Entry 2OIZ (X-ray diffraction, 1.05 A resolution); this record covers chains H and B of the 4 polymer chains in the assembly.

== Chain H ==
Name: Aromatic amine dehydrogenase, small subunit
Organism: Alcaligenes faecalis
Notes: EC 1.4.99.4; fragment: (Residues: 48-182)
Reference sequence: Q0VKG6 (Q0VKG6_ALCFA); residues 48-182 here = UniProt positions 48-182
Amino-acid sequence (135 residues; row label = number of the first residue in the row):
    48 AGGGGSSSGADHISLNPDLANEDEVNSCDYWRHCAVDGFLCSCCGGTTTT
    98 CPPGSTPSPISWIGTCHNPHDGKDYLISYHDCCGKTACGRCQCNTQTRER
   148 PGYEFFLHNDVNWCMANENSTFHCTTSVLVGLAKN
Unresolved in the structure: 48-58, 181-182
Differences from the reference sequence: modified residue (109)
Modified residues: Trp-109 (2-amino-3-(6,7-dioxo-6,7-dihydro-1H-indol-3-yl)-propionic acid; TRQ)
Disulfide bonds: Cys-75/Cys-140, Cys-81/Cys-113, Cys-88/Cys-171, Cys-90/Cys-138, Cys-91/Cys-135, Cys-98/Cys-129, Cys-130/Cys-161
Glycans and other covalent adducts: covalent link Trp-109/Trp-160; 2-(1H-indol-3-yl)acetamide (TSR) linked to Trp-109
Small-molecule neighbours: 2-(1H-indol-3-yl)acetamide (TSR): Asp-84, Asp-128, Asn-156, Asp-157, Val-158, Asn-159, Trp-160, Phe-169, Thr-172

== Chain B ==
Name: Aromatic amine dehydrogenase, large subunit
Organism: Alcaligenes faecalis
Notes: EC 1.4.99.4; fragment: (Residues: 73-433)
Reference sequence: Q0VKG7 (Q0VKG7_ALCFA); residues 73-432 here correspond to UniProt positions 5-364 (UniProt number = residue number - 68)
Amino-acid sequence (361 residues; each row starts with the number of its first residue):
    73 REVLTGGHSVSAPQENRIYVMDSVFMHLTESRVHVYDYTNGKFLGMVPTA
   123 FNGHVQVSNDGKKIYTMTTYHERITRGKRSDVVEVWDADKLTFEKEISLP
   173 PKRVQGLNYDGLFRQTTDGKFIVLQNASPATSIGIVDVAKGDYVEDVTAA
   223 AGCWSVIPQPNRPRSFMTICGDGGLLTINLGEDGKVASQSRSKQMFSVKD
   273 DPIFIAPALDKDKAHFVSYYGNVYSADFSGDEVKVDGPWSLLNDEDKAKN
   323 WVPGGYNLVGLHRASGRMYVFMHPDGKEGTHKFPAAEIWVMDTKTKQRVA
   373 RIPGRDALSMTIDQQRNLMLTLDGGNVNVYDISQPEPKLLRTIEGAAEAS
   423 LQVQFHPVGGT
Differences from the reference sequence: conflict Thr-433 (Val365 in Q0VKG7)
Disulfide bonds: Cys-225/Cys-242
Small-molecule neighbours: 2-(1H-indol-3-yl)acetamide (TSR): Phe-97, Leu-100, Phe-123, Asn-124, Gln-177, Gly-178, Leu-179

== Chain H / chain B interface ==
Pairs across the interface (50; chain H residue first):
  Leu-62(H) / Arg-73(B)  hydrogen bond (backbone-side chain)
  Leu-62(H) / Glu-74(B)
  Asn-63(H) / Arg-73(B)  hydrogen bond
  Arg-79(H) / Arg-73(B)
  Arg-79(H) / Glu-74(B)  salt bridge
  Cys-90(H) / Phe-115(B)
  Cys-91(H) / Phe-115(B)
  Gly-92(H) / Phe-115(B)
  Gly-92(H) / Leu-116(B)
  Thr-96(H) / Glu-74(B)
  Thr-96(H) / Val-75(B)
  Thr-96(H) / Leu-76(B)
  Thr-96(H) / Thr-77(B)  hydrogen bond (backbone-backbone)
  Thr-97(H) / Leu-76(B)
  Thr-97(H) / Thr-77(B)
  Thr-97(H) / His-80(B)
  Cys-98(H) / Leu-76(B)
  Cys-98(H) / Thr-77(B)  hydrogen bond (backbone-backbone)
  Pro-100(H) / His-80(B)
  Pro-100(H) / Ser-81(B)
  Pro-100(H) / Val-82(B)
  Pro-100(H) / Leu-116(B)
  Pro-100(H) / Lys-162(B)
  Gly-101(H) / Lys-162(B)  hydrogen bond (backbone-backbone)
  Gly-101(H) / Leu-163(B)
  Gly-101(H) / Thr-164(B)
  Pro-104(H) / Leu-76(B)
  Pro-104(H) / Thr-77(B)
  Pro-104(H) / Gly-78(B)
  His-127(H) / Leu-76(B)
  Asp-128(H) / Leu-76(B)
  Cys-129(H) / Leu-76(B)  hydrophobic
  Lys-132(H) / Met-118(B)  hydrogen bond (side chain-backbone)
  Lys-132(H) / Leu-163(B)  hydrogen bond (side chain-backbone)
  Thr-133(H) / Glu-102(B)
  Thr-133(H) / Arg-104(B)
  Thr-133(H) / Met-118(B)
  Thr-133(H) / Pro-120(B)
  Ala-134(H) / Arg-104(B)  hydrogen bond (backbone-side chain)
  Arg-137(H) / His-106(B)
  Arg-137(H) / Tyr-108(B)  hydrogen bond
  Arg-137(H) / Phe-115(B)
  Arg-137(H) / Gly-417(B)
  Arg-137(H) / Ala-418(B)
  His-170(H) / Met-118(B)
  Thr-173(H) / Leu-76(B)
  Val-175(H) / Glu-74(B)
  Leu-176(H) / Arg-73(B)
  Leu-176(H) / Glu-74(B)  hydrogen bond (backbone-side chain)
  Val-177(H) / Arg-73(B)  hydrogen bond (backbone-backbone)
Interface residues without a listed pair, chain H (28 interface residues in all): Pro-64, Ser-102, Cys-135, Ser-174
Interface residues without a listed pair, chain B (24 interface residues in all): Gly-117, Trp-158

== Summary ==
The interface between chain H and chain B involves 28 residues on one side and 24 on the other; the contacts
include 11 hydrogen bonds and 1 salt bridge. Among the polar pairs are Arg-79(H)/Glu-74(B),
Leu-62(H)/Arg-73(B) and Asn-63(H)/Arg-73(B). Ligands of chain B: 2-(1H-indol-3-yl)acetamide.
Here chain H is Aromatic amine dehydrogenase, small subunit and chain B is Aromatic amine dehydrogenase, large
subunit, both from Alcaligenes faecalis. Entry 2OIZ (Crystal Structure of the Tryptamine-Derived
(Indol-3-Acetamide)-TTQ Adduct of Aromatic Amine Dehydrogenase) was determined by X-ray diffraction, deposited
together with 2I0R, 2I0S, 2I0T, 2OJY, 2OK4 and 2OK6.
